Entry 6S7T (electron microscopy, 3.50 A resolution); this record covers chains C and I of the 10 polymer chains in the assembly.

== Chain C ==
Molecule: Transmembrane protein 258
Organism: Homo sapiens
UniProt: P61165 (TM258_HUMAN); residues 1-79 here = UniProt positions 1-79
Chain sequence (79 residues; row label = number of the first residue in the row):
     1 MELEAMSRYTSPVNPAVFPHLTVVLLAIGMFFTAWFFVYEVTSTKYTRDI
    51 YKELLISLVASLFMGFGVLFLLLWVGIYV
Disordered / not traced: 1
Residues lining bound ligands:
  - EGY ((4R,7R)-4-hydroxy-N,N,N-trimethyl-4,9-dioxo-7-[(undecanoyloxy)methyl]-3,5,8-trioxa-4lambda~5~-phosphadocosan-1-aminium), molecule 1: Val23, Leu26, Met30, Leu71, Trp74, Val75, Gly76, Tyr78
  - EGY, molecule 2: Phe37, Glu40, Val41, Ser43, Arg48
  - EGY, molecule 3: Val68, Leu72, Val75, Ile77
  - KZB ((2S,3R,4R,5S,6S)-2-(hydroxymethyl)-6-[(1S,2R,3R,4R,5'S,6S,7R,8S,9R,12R,13R,15S,16S,18R)-5',7,9,13-tetramethyl-3,15-bis(oxidanyl)spiro[5-oxapentacyclo[10.8.0.02,9.04,8.013,18]icosane-6,2'-oxane]-16-yl]oxy-oxane-3,4,5-triol), molecule 1: Pro12, Val13, Leu21, Leu25, Phe63, Phe66
  - KZB, molecule 2: Met30, Phe31, Ala34, Trp35, Val38
Swiss-Prot annotation at these positions:
  - modified residue: Met1 (N-acetylmethionine)

== Chain I ==
Molecule: Malectin
Organism: Homo sapiens
UniProt: Q14165 (MLEC_HUMAN); residues 1-292 here = UniProt positions 1-292
Chain sequence (292 residues; row label = number of the first residue in the row):
     1 MLGAWAVEGTAVALLRLLLLLLPPAIRGPGLGVAGVAGAAGAGLPESVIW
    51 AVNAGGEAHVDVHGIHFRKDPLEGRVGRASDYGMKLPILRSNPEDQILYQ
   101 TERYNEETFGYEVPIKEEGDYVLVLKFAEVYFAQSQQKVFDVRLNGHVVV
   151 KDLDIFDRVGHSTAHDEIIPMSIRKGKLSVQGEVSTFTGKLYIEFVKGYY
   201 DNPKVCALYIMAGTVDDVPKLQPHPGLEKKEEEEEEEEYDEGSNLKKQTN
   251 KNRVQSGPRTPNPYASDNSSLMFPILVAFGVFIPTLFCLCRL
Disordered / not traced: 1-253, 291-292
Swiss-Prot annotation at these positions:
  - binding site (a carbohydrate): Tyr82, Tyr104, Tyr131, Phe132, Asp201
  - glycosylation: Asn268 (N-linked (GlcNAc...) asparagine)

== Chain C / chain I interface ==
Residue-residue contacts - 18 pairs, chain C then chain I:
  Thr10(C) - Tyr264(I)
  Ser11(C) - Tyr264(I)
  Asn14(C) - Tyr264(I)
  Asn14(C) - Ala265(I)
  Asn14(C) - Leu271(I)
  Pro15(C) - Tyr264(I)
  Val17(C) - Leu271(I)
  His20(C) - Ile275(I)
  Leu21(C) - Pro274(I)  hydrophobic
  Leu25(C) - Ala278(I)  hydrophobic
  Ile28(C) - Phe282(I)  hydrophobic
  Phe31(C) - Phe282(I)  hydrophobic
  Phe31(C) - Leu286(I)  hydrophobic
  Phe32(C) - Phe282(I)  hydrophobic
  Phe32(C) - Thr285(I)
  Trp35(C) - Leu289(I)  hydrophobic
  Val59(C) - Thr285(I)
  Phe63(C) - Val281(I)  hydrophobic
Also at the interface, not in a pair above, chain C (16 interface residues in all): Val24, Leu55
Also at the interface, not in a pair above, chain I (13 interface residues in all): Phe279, Cys288

== Summary ==
16 residues of chain C and 13 residues of chain I are in contact. Bound to chain C: 3 copies of compound EGY
and compound KZB. From UniProt: 5 carbohydrate-binding residues on chain I.
Here chain C is Transmembrane protein 258 and chain I is Malectin, both from Homo sapiens. Entry 6S7T (Cryo-EM
structure of human oligosaccharyltransferase complex OST-B) was determined by electron microscopy (same
publication as 6S7O).
